PDB entry 2A48 | X-ray diffraction, 2.00 A resolution | chain A

== Chain A ==
Molecule: GFP-like fluorescent chromoprotein amFP486
Organism: Anemonia majano
UniProtKB: Q9U6Y6 (GFPL_ANEMA); aligned to UniProt positions 2-225 over residues 2-227 (the alignment contains insertions or deletions, so no single offset holds)
Sequence (238 residues; each row starts with the number of its first residue; note: 2 numbers in that range are skipped by the numbering (no residue carries them; nothing is unmodelled there); numbers below 1 keep their minus sign (Met-10 is residue -10)):
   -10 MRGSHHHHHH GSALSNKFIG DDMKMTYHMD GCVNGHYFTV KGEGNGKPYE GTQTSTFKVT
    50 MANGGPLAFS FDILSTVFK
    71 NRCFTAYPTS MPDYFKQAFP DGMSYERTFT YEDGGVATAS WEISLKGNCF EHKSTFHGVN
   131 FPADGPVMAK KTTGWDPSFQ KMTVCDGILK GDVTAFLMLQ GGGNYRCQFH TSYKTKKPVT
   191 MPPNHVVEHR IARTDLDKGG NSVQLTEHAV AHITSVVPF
Not modelled in the structure: -10 to 7, 90-91, 225-229
Sequence notes: expression tag (-10 to 1); chromophore (68, 68, 68); engineered mutation Gln150 (Glu in Q9U6Y6)
Modified residues: Lys68 ([(4Z)-2-[(1S)-1,5-diaminopentyl]-4-(4-hydroxybenzylidene)-5-oxo-4,5-dihydro-1H-imidazol-1-yl]acetic acid; CR7)
Covalent attachments: beta-mercaptoethanol (BME) linked to Cys21, Cys73, Cys119; covalent link Lys68-Asn71
What the authors report for this chain:
  - mutagenesis - E217Q: decreased expression in response to Protein yields

== Summary ==
From the paper: E217Q reduces expression in response to Protein yields.
Chain A is GFP-like fluorescent chromoprotein amFP486 (Anemonia majano); the structure, Crystal structure of
amFP486 E150Q, was determined by X-ray diffraction (same publication as 2A46 and 2A47).
